PDB entry 7U0I | electron microscopy, 2.60 A resolution | chains H and J of the 14 polymer chains in the assembly

Chain H:
Protein: Histone H2B type 2-E
From: Homo sapiens
Reference sequence: Q16778 (H2B2E_HUMAN); residues 1-126 here = UniProt positions 1-126
Amino-acid sequence (126 residues; each row starts with the number of its first residue):
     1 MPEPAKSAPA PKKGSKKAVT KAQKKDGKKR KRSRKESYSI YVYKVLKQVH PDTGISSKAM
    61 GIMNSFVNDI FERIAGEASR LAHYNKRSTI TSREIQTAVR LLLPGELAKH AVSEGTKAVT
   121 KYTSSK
Disordered / not traced: 1-30

Chain J:
Molecule: 162-nt DNA strand
Sequence (162 nucleotides; numbered 1 to 162; the number before each row is that of its first residue):
     1 TGTCTTTATT CACAAGCTTG CACAATCCCT GCTGGACAAT TCTGAGTGAT GGCAGCTCCC
    61 ACCTTTCCTT CTTCCTTCAC TTAGACTACA TTTATTCAGC ATCTGTATTG TTGGAGTAAG
   121 TTCCATGTTA ATACTCACCA CTGAGGATAT GTTAATACCA CT
Disordered / not traced: 1-3, 153-162

Interface between chain H and chain J:
Contacting residue pairs (18):
  Lys31(H) - DT109(J)  sugar contact
  Arg32(H) - DT109(J)  phosphate contact
  Ser33(H) - DT109(J)  hydrogen bond to the phosphate
  Arg34(H) - DG31(J)  base contact
  Arg34(H) - DC32(J)  hydrogen bond to the sugar
  Tyr43(H) - DT26(J)  hydrogen bond to the phosphate
  Tyr43(H) - DC27(J)  phosphate contact
  Gly54(H) - DT26(J)  phosphate contact
  Ile55(H) - DA25(J)  sugar contact
  Ile55(H) - DT26(J)  hydrogen bond to the phosphate
  Ser56(H) - DA25(J)  phosphate contact
  Ser57(H) - DA25(J)  hydrogen bond to the phosphate
  Arg87(H) - DA45(J)  phosphate contact
  Arg87(H) - DG46(J)  salt bridge to the phosphate
  Ser88(H) - DG44(J)  sugar contact
  Ser88(H) - DA45(J)  hydrogen bond to the phosphate
  Thr89(H) - DG44(J)  phosphate contact
  Thr89(H) - DA45(J)  hydrogen bond to the phosphate
Other interface residues (no listed pair), chain H (13 interface residues in all): Lys86
Other interface residues (no listed pair), chain J (10 interface residues in all): DT33

Summary:
13 residues of chain H and 10 residues of chain J are in contact, with 7 hydrogen bonds and 1 salt bridge.
Polar pairs include Arg34(H)-DC32(J), Ser33(H)-DT109(J) and Tyr43(H)-DT26(J).
Here chain H is Histone H2B type 2-E (Homo sapiens) and chain J is a 162-nt DNA strand. Entry 7U0I (Structure
of LIN28b nucleosome bound 2 OCT4) was determined by electron microscopy together with 7U0G, 7U0J, 8DK5, 8SPS
and 8SPU from the same study.
